PDB entry 8IMB | electron microscopy, 2.90 A resolution | chains B and D of the 4 polymer chains in the assembly

Chain B (and D):
Name: Glutaminase kidney isoform, mitochondrial
Organism: Homo sapiens
Notes: EC 3.5.1.2; chain D of this document is another copy of the same molecule, construct and numbering; everything in this record applies to it too
Reference sequence: O94925 (GLSK_HUMAN), isoform O94925-3; numbering as in UniProt (aligned over 123-598)
Chain sequence (476 residues; numbered 123 to 598; the number before each row is that of its first residue):
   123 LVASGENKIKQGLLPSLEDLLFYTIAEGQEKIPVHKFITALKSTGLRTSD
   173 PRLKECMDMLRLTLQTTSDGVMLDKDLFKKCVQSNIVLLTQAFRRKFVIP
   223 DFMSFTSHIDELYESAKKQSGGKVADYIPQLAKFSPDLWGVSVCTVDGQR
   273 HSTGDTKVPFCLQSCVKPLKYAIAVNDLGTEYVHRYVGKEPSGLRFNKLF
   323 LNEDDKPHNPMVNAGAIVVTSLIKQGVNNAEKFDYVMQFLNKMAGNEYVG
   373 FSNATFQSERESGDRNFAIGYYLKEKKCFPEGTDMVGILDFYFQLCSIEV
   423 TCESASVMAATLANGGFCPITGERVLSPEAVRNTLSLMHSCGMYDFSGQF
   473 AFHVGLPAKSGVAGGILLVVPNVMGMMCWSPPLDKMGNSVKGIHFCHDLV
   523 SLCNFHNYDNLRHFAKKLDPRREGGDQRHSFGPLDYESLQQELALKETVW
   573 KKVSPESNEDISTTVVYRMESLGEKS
Disordered / not traced: 123-137, 533-598
Curated features (UniProtKB/Swiss-Prot):
  - region: G315 to F322 (Highly mobile activation loop)
  - binding site (substrate): S286, N335, E381, N388, Y414, Y466, V484
  - modified residue: K130 (N6-succinyllysine), K164 (N6-succinyllysine), K311 (N6-acetyllysine)
What the authors report for this chain:
  - mutagenesis - Q416A (0.26-fold): decreased catalytic activity on Apo state
  - catalytic residues: K289, Y414, Y466 (citing earlier work)

Chain B / chain D interface:
Residue-residue contacts (17):
  L321(B) with Y394(D), hydrophobic
  D386(B) with Y393(D); K396(D), salt bridge; E397(D)
  R387(B) with E397(D), salt bridge
  F389(B) with Y393(D), hydrophobic
  A390(B) with A390(D); Y393(D); Y394(D)
  Y393(B) with D386(D); F389(D), hydrophobic; A390(D); Y393(D), hydrophobic
  Y394(B) with L321(D), hydrophobic
  K396(B) with D386(D), salt bridge
  E397(B) with D386(D); R387(D), salt bridge

Overview:
Chain B and chain D each contribute 9 residues to their interface; the contacts include 4 salt bridges. Among
the polar pairs are D386(B)-K396(D) and R387(B)-E397(D). From UniProt: 7 substrate-binding residues on chain
B. The paper reports catalytic residues K289(B), Y414(B) and Y466(B); Q416A of chain B reduces catalytic
activity on Apo state.
Chain B and chain D are both Glutaminase kidney isoform, mitochondrial (Homo sapiens); the structure, Filament
interface structure of GAC with phosphate, was determined by electron microscopy, deposited together with
8IMA.
